8YAJ - chains C and F of the 6 polymer chains in the assembly; structure by electron microscopy, 3.20 A resolution.

== Chain C ==
Protein: Alpha-tubulin N-acetyltransferase 2
Organism: Caenorhabditis elegans
Notes: EC 2.3.1.108
UniProtKB: Q23192 (ATAT2_CAEEL); numbering as in UniProt (aligned over 1-263)
Chain sequence (263 residues; each row starts with the number of its first residue):
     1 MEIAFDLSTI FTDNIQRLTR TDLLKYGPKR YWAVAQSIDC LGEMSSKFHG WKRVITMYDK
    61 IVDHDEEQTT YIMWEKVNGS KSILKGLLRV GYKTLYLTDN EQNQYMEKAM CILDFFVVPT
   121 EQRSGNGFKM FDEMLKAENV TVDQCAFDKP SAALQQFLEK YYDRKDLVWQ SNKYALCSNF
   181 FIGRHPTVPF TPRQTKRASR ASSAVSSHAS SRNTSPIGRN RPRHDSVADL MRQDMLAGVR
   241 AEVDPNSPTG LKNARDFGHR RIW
Unresolved in the structure: 190-263
Small-molecule neighbours: piperazine-N,n'-bis(2-ethanesulfonic acid) (PIN): F48, H49, F115, V117, E121, Q122, G125, N126, G127, F128, S151, A153, L154, F157, Y161

== Chain F ==
Protein: Tubulin beta-1 chain
Organism: Caenorhabditis elegans
UniProtKB: P12456 (TBB1_CAEEL); numbering as in UniProt (aligned over 1-441)
Chain sequence (441 residues; numbered 1 to 441; the number before each row is that of its first residue):
     1 MREIVHIQAG QCGNQIGSKF WEVISDEHGI DPSGQYVGDS DLQLERINVY YNEAGSNKYV
    61 PRAVLVDLEP GTMDSVRSGP FGQLFRPDNY VFGQSGAGNN WAKGHYTEGA ELVDNVLDVV
   121 RKEAESTDCL QGFQLTHSLG GGTGSGMGTL LISKIREEYP DRIMNTFSVV PSPKVSDTVV
   181 EPYNATLSVH QLVENTDSTF CIDNEALYDI CFRTLKLTTP TYGDLNHLVS ATMSGVTTCL
   241 RFPGQLNADL RKLAVNMVPF PRLHFFMPGF APLTSRSNQQ YRAITVPELT QQCFDAKNMM
   301 AACDPRHGRY LTAAAIFRGR MSMKEVDEQM LNIQNKNSSY FVDWIPNNVK TAVCDIPPRG
   361 LKMSATFIGN STAIQELFKR ISEQFTAMFR RKAFLHWYTG EGMDEMEFTE AESNMNDLVS
   421 EYQQYQEAAA DEDAAEAFDG E
Unresolved in the structure: 428-441
Small-molecule neighbours: phosphomethylphosphonic acid guanylate ester (G2P): G10, Q11, C12, Q15, I16, E69, G96, A97, G98, N99, S138, G141, G142, T143, G144, S145, V169, D177, E181, N204, Y222, L225, N226
Swiss-Prot annotation at these positions:
  - binding site (GTP): Q11, E69, S138, G142, T143, G144, N204, N226
  - binding site (Mg(2+)): E69

== How chain C and chain F interact ==
Contacting residue pairs (6):
  A4(C) - P32(F)  hydrophobic
  K29(C) - S78(F)
  W32(C) - S78(F)
  W32(C) - G79(F)  hydrogen bond (side chain-backbone)
  W32(C) - P80(F)
  S80(C) - D31(F)
Other interface residues (no listed pair), chain C (6 interface residues in all): R30, K81
Other interface residues (no listed pair), chain F (6 interface residues in all): V37

== Summary ==
The chain C/chain F interface involves 6 residues from each chain, with 1 hydrogen bond. The hydrogen-bonded
pair is W32(C)-G79(F). Bound to chain C: piperazine-N,n'-bis(2-ethanesulfonic acid). Bound to chain F:
phosphomethylphosphonic acid guanylate ester.
Here chain C is Alpha-tubulin N-acetyltransferase 2 and chain F is Tubulin beta-1 chain, both from
Caenorhabditis elegans. Entry 8YAJ (ATAT-2 bound MEC-12/MEC-7 microtubule without acetyl-CoA) was determined
by electron microscopy, deposited together with 8Y9F, 8YAL and 8YAR.
